7PII - chains E and J of the 12 polymer chains in the assembly; structure by electron microscopy, 2.68 A resolution.

Chain E:
Protein: Histone H3-like centromeric protein A
From: Homo sapiens
UniProt: P49450 (CENPA_HUMAN); residue numbers follow UniProt; this construct covers 1-140
Amino-acid sequence (140 residues; numbered 1 to 140; the number before each row is that of its first residue):
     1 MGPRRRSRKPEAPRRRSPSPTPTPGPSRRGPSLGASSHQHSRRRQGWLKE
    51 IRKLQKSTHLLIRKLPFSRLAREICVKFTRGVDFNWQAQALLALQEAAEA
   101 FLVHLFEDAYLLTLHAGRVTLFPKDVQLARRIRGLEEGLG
Disordered / not traced: 1-45, 140
Curated features (UniProtKB/Swiss-Prot):
  - region: Gln39 to Leu54 (Important for flexibility of DNA ends that protrude from nucleosomes)
  - modified residue: Gly2 (N,N,N-trimethylglycine), Ser7 (Phosphoserine), Ser17 (Phosphoserine), Ser19 (Phosphoserine), Ser27 (Phosphoserine), Ser68 (Phosphoserine)

Chain J:
Molecule: 171-nt DNA strand
Sequence (171 nucleotides; each row starts with the number of its first residue; numbers below 1 keep their minus sign (DA-119 is residue -119)):
  -119 AATCTGCAAGTGGATATTTGGACCGCTTTGAGGCCTTCGTTGGAAACGGG
   -69 AATATCTTCACATAAAAACTAAACAGAAGCATTCTCAGAAACTTCTTTGT
   -19 GATGATTGCATTCAACTCACAGAGTTGAACATTCCTTTTGATAGAGCAGT
    31 TTTGAAACACTCTTTTTGTAG
Disordered / not traced: -119 to -73, 51

Chain E / chain J interface:
Residue-residue contacts (16):
  Arg63(E) - DT-14(J)  sugar contact
  Arg63(E) - DT-13(J)  salt bridge to the phosphate
  Arg72(E) - DT-23(J)  salt bridge to the phosphate
  Asn85(E) - DT-24(J)  phosphate contact
  Asn85(E) - DT-23(J)  phosphate contact
  Trp86(E) - DT-24(J)  sugar contact
  Trp86(E) - DT-23(J)  hydrogen bond to the phosphate
  Gln87(E) - DT-24(J)  phosphate contact
  Ala88(E) - DT-24(J)  phosphate contact
  Arg118(E) - DT-3(J)  phosphate contact
  Arg118(E) - DC-2(J)  phosphate contact
  Val119(E) - DC-4(J)  sugar contact
  Val119(E) - DT-3(J)  hydrogen bond to the phosphate
  Thr120(E) - DC-4(J)  hydrogen bond to the phosphate
  Thr120(E) - DT-3(J)  hydrogen bond to the phosphate
  Phe122(E) - DC-2(J)  phosphate contact

Summary:
The interface between chain E and chain J involves 10 residues on one side and 7 on the other; the contacts
include 4 hydrogen bonds and 2 salt bridges. Polar pairs include Trp86(E)-DT-23(J), Val119(E)-DT-3(J) and
Thr120(E)-DC-4(J).
Chain E is Histone H3-like centromeric protein A (Homo sapiens) and chain J is a 171-nt DNA strand; the
structure, Structure of the human CCAN CENP-A alpha-satellite complex, was determined by electron microscopy
together with 7PB4, 7PB8, 7PKN, 7R5R, 7R5S, 7R5V, 7YWX and 7YYH from the same study.
